PDB entry 9IVR | electron microscopy, 2.80 A resolution | chains Q and E of the 24 polymer chains in the assembly

[Chain Q (and E)]
Protein: Ras GTPase-activating protein-binding protein 1
Organism: Homo sapiens
Notes: EC 3.6.4.12, 3.6.4.13; chain E of this document is another copy of the same molecule, construct and numbering; everything in this record applies to it too
UniProtKB: Q13283 (G3BP1_HUMAN); residue numbers follow UniProt; this construct covers 1-138
Chain sequence (141 residues; each row starts with the number of its first residue; numbers below 1 keep their minus sign (Gly-2 is residue -2)):
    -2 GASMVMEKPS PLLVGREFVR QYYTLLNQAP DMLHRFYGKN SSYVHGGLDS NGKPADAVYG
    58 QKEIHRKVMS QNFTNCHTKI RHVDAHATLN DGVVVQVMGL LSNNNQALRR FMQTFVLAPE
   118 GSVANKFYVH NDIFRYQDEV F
Unresolved in the structure: -2 to 4
Construct notes: expression tag (-2 to 0)

[Interface between chain Q and chain E]
Residue-residue contacts (4; chain Q residue first):
  Lys50(Q) with His74(E); Asn102(E)
  Val137(Q) with Asn72(E), hydrogen bond (backbone-side chain); Asn102(E)
Interface residues without a listed pair, chain Q (4 interface residues in all): Asn48, Pro51
Interface residues without a listed pair, chain E (7 interface residues in all): Ser99, Gln103, Ala104, Leu105

[Summary]
The interface between chain Q and chain E involves 4 residues on one side and 7 on the other, with 1 hydrogen
bond. The hydrogen-bonded pair is Val137(Q)-Asn72(E).
Both chains are Ras GTPase-activating protein-binding protein 1 (Homo sapiens). Entry 9IVR (Cryo-EM structure
of the CHIKV nsP3 peptide in complex with the NTF2L domain of G3BP1 (Conformation ...) was determined by
electron microscopy (same publication as 9IVQ, 9IVS and 9J5S).
